3B1P - chain A; structure by X-ray diffraction, 1.70 A resolution.

== Chain A ==
Protein: Ribokinase, putative
From: Burkholderia thailandensis
Notes: EC 2.7.1.143
UniProt: Q2SZE4 (Q2SZE4_BURTA); residues 1-312 here = UniProt positions 1-312
Amino-acid sequence (326 residues; each row starts with the number of its first residue):
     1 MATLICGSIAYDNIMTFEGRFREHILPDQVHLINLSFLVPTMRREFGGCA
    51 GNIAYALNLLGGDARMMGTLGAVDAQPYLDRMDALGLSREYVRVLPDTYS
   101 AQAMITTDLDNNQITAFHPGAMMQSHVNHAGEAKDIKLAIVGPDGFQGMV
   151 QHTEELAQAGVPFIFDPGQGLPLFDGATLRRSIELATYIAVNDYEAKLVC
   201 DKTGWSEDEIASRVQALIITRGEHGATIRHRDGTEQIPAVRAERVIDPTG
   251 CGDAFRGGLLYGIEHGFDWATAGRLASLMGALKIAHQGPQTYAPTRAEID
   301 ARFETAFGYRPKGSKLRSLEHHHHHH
Not modelled in the structure: 1, 321-326
Construct notes: expression tag (313-326)
Metal / ion sites: Na+: Ile-183, Glu-184, Ala-186, Arg-213
Residues lining bound ligands:
  - ADP (adenosine-5'-diphosphate): His-31, Asn-111, Asn-192, Thr-220, Arg-221, Gly-222, Glu-223, Gly-225, Ala-226, Ala-239, Val-240, Ala-242, Val-245, Pro-248, Cys-251, Gly-252, Phe-255, Arg-256, Ser-277, Gly-280, Ala-281, Ile-284
  - inosine (NOS): Ser-8, Ala-10, Asp-12, Ser-36, Gly-47, Gly-48, Cys-49, Asn-52, Ala-103, Ile-105, Gln-113, Thr-115, Phe-117, Met-122, Pro-143, Asp-144, Gln-169, Thr-249, Gly-250, Asp-253, Pro-289
Reported in the primary citation:
  - binding site for ADP: His-31, Asn-111
  - binding site for inosine: Ser-8, Ser-36
  - catalytic residues: Asp-253 (proposed by the authors, not directly observed)
  - mutagenesis - G170Q: increased catalytic activity on ADO
  - mutagenesis - G170Q: decreased catalytic activity on INO

== In short ==
Bound to chain A: inosine and ADP. The Na+ site is built by Ile-183, Glu-184, Ala-186 and Arg-213. The paper
reports the catalytic residue Asp-253; G170Q increases catalytic activity on ADO.
Chain A is Ribokinase, putative (Burkholderia thailandensis); the structure, Structure of Burkholderia
thailandensis nucleoside kinase (BthNK) in complex with ADP-inosine, was determined by X-ray diffraction
together with 3B1N, 3B1O, 3B1Q and 3B1R from the same study.
